PDB entry 8JTL | X-ray diffraction, 1.78 A resolution | chains A and D of the 4 polymer chains in the assembly

# Chain A
Protein: 26S proteasome non-ATPase regulatory subunit 4 homolog
Organism: Arabidopsis thaliana
UniProtKB: P55034 (PSMD4_ARATH); residues 1-192 here correspond to UniProt positions 2-193 (UniProt number = residue number + 1)
Sequence (194 residues; numbered -1 to 192; the number before each row is that of its first residue; numbers below 1 keep their minus sign (Gly-1 is residue -1)):
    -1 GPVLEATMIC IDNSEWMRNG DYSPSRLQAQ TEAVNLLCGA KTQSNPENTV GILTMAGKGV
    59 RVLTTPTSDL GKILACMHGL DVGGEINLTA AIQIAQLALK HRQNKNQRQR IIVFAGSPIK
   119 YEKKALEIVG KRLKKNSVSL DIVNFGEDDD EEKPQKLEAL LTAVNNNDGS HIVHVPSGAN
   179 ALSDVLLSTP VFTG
Not modelled in the structure: -1
Construct notes: expression tag (-1 to 0)

# Chain D
Protein: Sequence-variable mosaic (SVM) signal sequence domain-containing protein
Organism: Onion yellows phytoplasma (strain OY-M)
UniProtKB: Q6YQ57 (Q6YQ57_ONYPE); residues 1-103 here correspond to UniProt positions 33-135 (UniProt number = residue number + 32)
Sequence (105 residues; numbered -1 to 103; the number before each row is that of its first residue; numbers below 1 keep their minus sign (Gly-1 is residue -1)):
    -1 GPAPHEERVG DMRIVNITFS DINSIKNFQP FSQYFDFTLT GPRYNGNIAQ FAMIWKIKNP
    59 PHNLLGVFFD NNTRDDEDDK YTLEELKQMG NGAKNMYIFW QYEQK
Not modelled in the structure: -1
Construct notes: expression tag (-1 to 0)

# How chain A and chain D interact
Contacting residue pairs (13; chain A residue first):
  Glu13(A) with Lys78(D), salt bridge
  Arg16(A) with Lys78(D), hydrogen bond (side chain-backbone); Tyr79(D); Glu83(D), salt bridge
  Met75(A) with Glu82(D)
  His76(A) with Glu82(D), salt bridge; Lys85(D), hydrogen bond
  Gly77(A) with Glu82(D), hydrogen bond (backbone-side chain); Gln86(D), hydrogen bond (backbone-side chain)
  Leu78(A) with Glu83(D); Gln86(D)
  Asp79(A) with Gln86(D)
  Val80(A) with Glu83(D)
Interface residues without a listed pair, chain A (10 interface residues in all): Pro22, Arg59
Interface residues without a listed pair, chain D (8 interface residues in all): Glu5, Asn57
Interface features reported in the paper:
  - hot spots on chain D (mutagenesis) - V13R, F29A: decreased binding to 26S proteasome non-ATPase regulatory subunit 4 homolog (chain A)

# Summary
10 residues of chain A and 8 residues of chain D are in contact, with 4 hydrogen bonds and 3 salt bridges.
Polar contacts include Glu13(A)-Lys78(D), Arg16(A)-Glu83(D) and His76(A)-Glu82(D). From the paper: V13R and
F29A of chain D reduce binding to 26S proteasome non-ATPase regulatory subunit 4 homolog (chain A).
Chain A is 26S proteasome non-ATPase regulatory subunit 4 homolog (Arabidopsis thaliana) and chain D is
Sequence-variable mosaic (SVM) signal sequence domain-containing protein (Onion yellows phytoplasma (strain
OY-M)); the structure, Structure of OY phytoplasma SAP05 binding with AtRpn10, was determined by X-ray
diffraction together with 8JTK from the same study.
